PDB entry 4POD | X-ray diffraction, 1.99 A resolution | chains A and B

Chain A (and B):
Molecule: Triosephosphate isomerase
From: Homo sapiens
Notes: EC 5.3.1.1; chain B of this document is another copy of the same molecule, construct and numbering; everything in this record applies to it too
UniProtKB: P60174 (TPIS_HUMAN); residues 0-248 here correspond to UniProt positions 38-286 (UniProt number = residue number + 38)
Sequence (254 residues; row label = number of the first residue in the row; numbers below 1 keep their minus sign (Gly-5 is residue -5)):
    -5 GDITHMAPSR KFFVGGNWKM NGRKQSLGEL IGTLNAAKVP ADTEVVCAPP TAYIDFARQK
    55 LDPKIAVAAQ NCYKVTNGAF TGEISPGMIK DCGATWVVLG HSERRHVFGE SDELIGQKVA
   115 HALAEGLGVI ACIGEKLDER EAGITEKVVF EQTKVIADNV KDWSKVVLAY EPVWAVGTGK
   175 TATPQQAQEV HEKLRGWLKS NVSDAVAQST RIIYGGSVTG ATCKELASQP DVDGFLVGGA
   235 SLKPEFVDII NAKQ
Unresolved in the structure: -5 to 3 (chain B: -5 to 2, 248)
Sequence notes: expression tag (-5 to -1); engineered mutation Val170 (Ile208 in P60174)
Metal / ion sites: Na+ near Asp56 (its only coordinating residue here); K+: Ala221, Gln223, Val226
What the authors report for this chain:
  - catalytic residues: Asn11, His95, Ser96, Glu165 (citing earlier work)
  - conformationally variable residues (side-chain flip): Ser96
  - contacts within the chain: Glu165-Val170 (hydrophobic contact)

How chain A and chain B interact:
Pairs across the interface - 89 pairs, chain A then chain B:
  Asn11(A) - Thr75(B)  hydrogen bond
  Lys13(A) - Gly72(B)
  Lys13(A) - Ala73(B)
  Lys13(A) - Thr75(B)
  Met14(A) - Tyr67(B)  hydrophobic
  Met14(A) - Val69(B)  hydrophobic
  Met14(A) - Asn71(B)
  Met14(A) - Gly72(B)  hydrogen bond (backbone-backbone)
  Met14(A) - Phe74(B)
  Met14(A) - Glu77(B)
  Met14(A) - Ile78(B)
  Met14(A) - Ser79(B)
  Met14(A) - Met82(B)
  Asn15(A) - Asn71(B)
  Asn15(A) - Gly72(B)  hydrogen bond (side chain-backbone)
  Asn15(A) - Met82(B)
  Gly16(A) - Asn71(B)  hydrogen bond (backbone-side chain)
  Gly16(A) - Met82(B)
  Arg17(A) - Thr70(B)  hydrogen bond
  Arg17(A) - Asn71(B)  hydrogen bond
  Arg17(A) - Ser79(B)
  Arg17(A) - Gly81(B)
  Arg17(A) - Met82(B)
  Arg17(A) - Asp85(B)
  Lys18(A) - Asp49(B)  salt bridge
  Lys18(A) - Asp85(B)  hydrogen bond (backbone-side chain)
  Pro44(A) - Met82(B)  hydrophobic
  Thr45(A) - Thr45(B)
  Thr45(A) - Ala46(B)
  Ala46(A) - Thr45(B)
  Ala46(A) - Ile78(B)
  Ala46(A) - Cys86(B)
  Tyr47(A) - Met82(B)
  Tyr47(A) - Asp85(B)  hydrogen bond
  Tyr47(A) - Cys86(B)  hydrophobic
  Asp49(A) - Lys18(B)  salt bridge
  Gln64(A) - Thr75(B)
  Gln64(A) - Gly76(B)  hydrogen bond (side chain-backbone)
  Tyr67(A) - Met14(B)  hydrophobic
  Tyr67(A) - Phe102(B)  hydrophobic
  Val69(A) - Met14(B)
  Thr70(A) - Arg17(B)  hydrogen bond
  Asn71(A) - Met14(B)
  Asn71(A) - Asn15(B)
  Asn71(A) - Gly16(B)  hydrogen bond (side chain-backbone)
  Asn71(A) - Arg17(B)  hydrogen bond
  Gly72(A) - Lys13(B)
  Gly72(A) - Met14(B)  hydrogen bond (backbone-backbone)
  Gly72(A) - Asn15(B)  hydrogen bond (backbone-side chain)
  Ala73(A) - Lys13(B)
  Ala73(A) - Glu97(B)
  Phe74(A) - Met14(B)
  Phe74(A) - Glu97(B)
  Thr75(A) - Asn11(B)  hydrogen bond
  Thr75(A) - Lys13(B)
  Thr75(A) - Gln64(B)
  Thr75(A) - His95(B)  hydrogen bond
  Thr75(A) - Glu97(B)  hydrogen bond
  Thr75(A) - Arg98(B)  hydrogen bond (backbone-side chain)
  Gly76(A) - Gln64(B)  hydrogen bond (backbone-side chain)
  Gly76(A) - Arg98(B)
  Glu77(A) - Met14(B)
  Glu77(A) - Arg98(B)  salt bridge
  Glu77(A) - Phe102(B)
  Ile78(A) - Met14(B)
  Ile78(A) - Thr45(B)
  Ile78(A) - Ala46(B)
  Ser79(A) - Met14(B)
  Ser79(A) - Arg17(B)
  Gly81(A) - Arg17(B)
  Met82(A) - Met14(B)
  Met82(A) - Asn15(B)
  Met82(A) - Gly16(B)
  Met82(A) - Arg17(B)
  Met82(A) - Pro44(B)  hydrophobic
  Met82(A) - Tyr47(B)
  Asp85(A) - Arg17(B)
  Asp85(A) - Lys18(B)  hydrogen bond (side chain-backbone)
  Asp85(A) - Tyr47(B)  hydrogen bond
  Cys86(A) - Tyr47(B)  hydrophobic
  His95(A) - Thr75(B)  hydrogen bond
  Glu97(A) - Ala73(B)
  Glu97(A) - Phe74(B)
  Glu97(A) - Thr75(B)  hydrogen bond
  Arg98(A) - Thr75(B)  hydrogen bond (side chain-backbone)
  Arg98(A) - Gly76(B)
  Arg98(A) - Glu77(B)  salt bridge
  Phe102(A) - Tyr67(B)  hydrophobic
  Phe102(A) - Glu77(B)
Also at the interface, not in a pair above, chain A (36 interface residues in all): Phe50, Asn65, Val101
Also at the interface, not in a pair above, chain B (36 interface residues in all): Phe50, Asn65, Val101

Summary:
The chain A/chain B interface involves 36 residues from each chain, with 24 hydrogen bonds and 4 salt bridges.
Polar pairs include Lys18(A)-Asp49(B), Glu77(A)-Arg98(B) and Asn11(A)-Thr75(B). Ala221(A), Gln223(A) and
Val226(A) coordinate K+. The paper reports catalytic residues Asn11(A), His95(A) and Ser96(A) among others;
conformational variability at Ser96(A).
Chain A and chain B are both Triosephosphate isomerase (Homo sapiens); the structure, Structure of
Triosephosphate Isomerase I170V mutant human enzyme, was determined by X-ray diffraction, deposited together
with 4ZVJ and 4POC.
